1YMM - chains A and B of the 5 polymer chains in the assembly; structure by X-ray diffraction, 3.50 A resolution.

Chain A:
Molecule: HLA class II histocompatibility antigen, DR alpha chain
Organism: Homo sapiens
UniProt: P01903 (2DRA_HUMAN); residues 1-191 here correspond to UniProt positions 26-216 (UniProt number = residue number + 25)
Sequence (191 residues; each row starts with the number of its first residue):
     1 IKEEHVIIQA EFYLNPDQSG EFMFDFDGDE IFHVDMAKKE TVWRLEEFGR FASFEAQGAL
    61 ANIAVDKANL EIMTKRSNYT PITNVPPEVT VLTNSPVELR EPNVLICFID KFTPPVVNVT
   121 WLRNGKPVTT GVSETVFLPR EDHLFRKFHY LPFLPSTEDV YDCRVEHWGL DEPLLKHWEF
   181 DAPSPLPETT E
Unresolved in the structure: 1, 184-191
Swiss-Prot annotation at these positions:
  - region: Glu-179 to Glu-191 (Connecting peptide)
  - site: Gln-9 (Self- and pathogen-derived peptide antigen), Gly-49 (Self-peptide antigen), Phe-51 (Self- and pathogen-derived peptide antigen), Ala-52 (Self-peptide antigen), Ser-53 (Self- and pathogen-derived peptide antigen), Glu-55 (Pathogen-derived peptide antigen), Asn-62 (Self- and pathogen-derived peptide antigen), Asn-69 (Pathogen-derived peptide antigen), Arg-76 (Self- and pathogen-derived peptide antigen)
  - glycosylation (N-linked (GlcNAc...) asparagine): Asn-78, Asn-118
Disulfides: Cys-107/Cys-163
Glycans and other covalent adducts: N-acetylglucosamine (NAG) linked to Asn-118
Reported in the primary citation:
  - post-translational modification sites: Asn-118

Chain B:
Molecule: HLA class II histocompatibility antigen, DR beta chain
Organism: Homo sapiens
UniProt: Q29790 (Q29790_HUMAN); numbering as in UniProt (aligned over 1-198)
Sequence (198 residues; each row starts with the number of its first residue):
     1 GDTRPRFLWQ PKRECHFFNG TERVRFLDRY FYNQEESVRF DSDVGEFRAV TELGRPDAEY
    61 WNSQKDILEQ ARAAVDTYCR HNYGVVESFT VQRRVQPKVT VYPSKTQPLQ HHNLLVCSVS
   121 GFYPGSIEVR WFLNGQEEKA GMVSTGLIQN GDWTFQTLVM LETVPRSGEV YTCQVEHPSV
   181 TSPLTVEWRA RSESAQSK
Unresolved in the structure: 1-2, 105-113, 190-198
Disulfides: Cys-15/Cys-79, Cys-117/Cys-173

How chain A and chain B interact:
Residue-residue contacts (101; chain A residue first):
  Glu-3(A) with Asn-19(B); Gly-20(B); Val-91(B); Arg-94(B), salt bridge
  Glu-4(A) with Phe-17(B)
  His-5(A) with His-16(B); Phe-17(B), hydrogen bond (backbone-backbone); Val-91(B)
  Val-6(A) with Cys-15(B); His-16(B)
  Ile-7(A) with Arg-13(B); Glu-14(B); Cys-15(B), hydrogen bond (backbone-backbone); Phe-17(B), hydrophobic; Val-86(B), hydrophobic
  Ile-8(A) with Arg-13(B); Glu-14(B)
  Gln-9(A) with Lys-12(B); Arg-13(B), hydrogen bond (backbone-backbone); Tyr-78(B), hydrogen bond
  Glu-11(A) with Pro-11(B); Arg-13(B), salt bridge
  Phe-12(A) with Trp-9(B)
  Tyr-13(A) with Phe-7(B); Leu-8(B); Trp-9(B), hydrogen bond (backbone-backbone)
  Leu-14(A) with Phe-7(B); Leu-8(B), hydrophobic
  Asn-15(A) with Arg-6(B); Phe-7(B), hydrogen bond (backbone-backbone)
  Pro-16(A) with Arg-4(B); Pro-5(B); Arg-6(B)
  Asp-17(A) with Arg-6(B), salt bridge
  Phe-24(A) with Tyr-78(B)
  Phe-26(A) with Thr-90(B); Val-91(B); Tyr-123(B); Trp-153(B), hydrophobic
  Asp-27(A) with Gln-149(B)
  Gly-28(A) with Gln-149(B), hydrogen bond (backbone-side chain)
  Asp-29(A) with Tyr-123(B); Trp-153(B)
  Glu-30(A) with Trp-153(B), hydrogen bond (backbone-side chain)
  Ile-31(A) with Trp-153(B), hydrophobic
  Arg-44(A) with Gly-151(B), hydrogen bond (side chain-backbone); Asp-152(B); Trp-153(B)
  Leu-45(A) with Arg-93(B); Trp-153(B), hydrophobic
  Phe-48(A) with Phe-89(B), hydrophobic; Trp-153(B)
  Phe-51(A) with Phe-89(B), hydrophobic
  Ala-52(A) with Val-85(B), hydrophobic
  Asp-66(A) with Trp-9(B); Pro-11(B)
  Asn-69(A) with Trp-9(B)
  Leu-70(A) with Phe-7(B); Leu-8(B); Trp-9(B)
  Met-73(A) with Tyr-32(B), hydrophobic; Leu-53(B), hydrophobic; Asp-57(B)
  Thr-74(A) with Phe-7(B); Tyr-32(B)
  Arg-76(A) with Leu-53(B), hydrogen bond (side chain-backbone); Pro-56(B); Asp-57(B), salt bridge
  Ser-77(A) with Tyr-32(B), hydrogen bond
  Tyr-79(A) with Phe-7(B)
  Thr-80(A) with Phe-7(B); Tyr-32(B), hydrogen bond (backbone-side chain); Asn-33(B)
  Pro-81(A) with Pro-5(B), hydrophobic; Phe-7(B), hydrophobic
  Ile-82(A) with Arg-6(B), hydrogen bond (backbone-backbone); Leu-8(B), hydrophobic; Asn-33(B)
  Val-85(A) with Gln-34(B)
  Thr-93(A) with Gln-156(B)
  Asn-94(A) with Gln-156(B)
  Ile-106(A) with Asn-150(B)
  Thr-113(A) with Gln-34(B)
  Pro-115(A) with Leu-8(B)
  Arg-140(A) with Lys-12(B), hydrogen bond (backbone-side chain)
  Asp-142(A) with Gln-34(B)
  His-143(A) with Gln-10(B), hydrogen bond (backbone-side chain); Lys-12(B); Arg-29(B), hydrogen bond; Phe-31(B); Gln-34(B)
  Leu-144(A) with Gln-34(B)
  Phe-145(A) with Gln-10(B)
  Arg-146(A) with Gln-149(B), hydrogen bond
  Phe-148(A) with Gln-149(B); Asn-150(B); Gly-151(B)
  Tyr-150(A) with Asn-150(B), hydrogen bond (side chain-backbone); Gly-151(B), hydrogen bond (side chain-backbone); Asp-152(B)
  Trp-168(A) with Arg-6(B)
Other interface residues (no listed pair), chain A (59 interface residues in all): Ala-10, Asn-62, Leu-92, Ser-95, Pro-96, Thr-135, Pro-139
Other interface residues (no listed pair), chain B (47 interface residues in all): Phe-18, Asn-82, Tyr-83, Tyr-102, Ser-118, Ser-120, Ile-148, Phe-155

Summary:
59 residues of chain A and 47 residues of chain B are in contact; the contacts include 19 hydrogen bonds and 4
salt bridges. Among the polar pairs are Glu-3(A)/Arg-94(B), Glu-11(A)/Arg-13(B) and Asp-17(A)/Arg-6(B).
Covalently linked N-acetylglucosamine: at Asn-118(A). The paper reports a modification site at Asn-118(A).
Chain A is HLA class II histocompatibility antigen, DR alpha chain and chain B is HLA class II
histocompatibility antigen, DR beta chain, both from Homo sapiens; the structure, TCR/HLA-DR2b/MBP-peptide
complex, was determined by X-ray diffraction.
